9DP4 - chains A and D of the 4 polymer chains in the assembly; structure by X-ray diffraction, 2.25 A resolution.

== Chain A ==
Name: DNA repair nuclease/redox regulator APEX1
Organism: Homo sapiens
Notes: EC 3.1.11.2, 3.1.21.-
UniProtKB: P27695 (APEX1_HUMAN); residue numbers follow UniProt; this construct covers 43-318
Amino-acid sequence (276 residues; numbered 43 to 318; the number before each row is that of its first residue):
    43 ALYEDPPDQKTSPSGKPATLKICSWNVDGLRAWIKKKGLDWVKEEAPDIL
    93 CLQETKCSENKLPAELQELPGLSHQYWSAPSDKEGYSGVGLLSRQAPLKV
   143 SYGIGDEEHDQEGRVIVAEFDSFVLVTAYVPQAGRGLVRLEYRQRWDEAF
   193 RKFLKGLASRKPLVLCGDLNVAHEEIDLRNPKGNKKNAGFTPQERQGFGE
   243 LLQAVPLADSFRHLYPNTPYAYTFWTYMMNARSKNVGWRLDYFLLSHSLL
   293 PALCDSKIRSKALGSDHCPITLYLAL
Sequence notes: engineered mutation Ala138 (Cys in P27695), Gln174 (Asn in P27695)
What the authors report for this chain:
  - mutagenesis - N174Q (290-fold): decreased catalytic activity with the 11-nt DNA strand (chain D)
  - mutagenesis - N174Q (4-fold): decreased binding to the 11-nt DNA strand (chain D)
  - conformationally variable residues (side-chain flip): Asn212, Asp308

== Chain D ==
Molecule: 11-nt DNA strand
Sequence (11 nucleotides; row label = number of the first residue in the row):
     1 XCGACGGATCC
Modified residues: 3DR (1',2'-dideoxyribofuranose-5'-phosphate) at position 1
Metal / ion sites: Mg2+ near 3DR_1 (its only coordinating residue here)

== Interface between chain A and chain D ==
Residue-residue contacts - 21 pairs, chain A then chain D:
  Tyr171(A) - 3DR_1(D)  hydrogen bond to the phosphate
  Gln174(A) - 3DR_1(D)  hydrogen bond to the phosphate
  Arg177(A) - DC2(D)  base contact
  Asp210(A) - 3DR_1(D)  phosphate contact
  Asn212(A) - 3DR_1(D)  hydrogen bond to the phosphate
  Asn222(A) - DG3(D)  hydrogen bond to the phosphate
  Asn226(A) - DC2(D)  sugar contact
  Asn226(A) - DG3(D)  hydrogen bond to the phosphate
  Asn229(A) - DC2(D)  base contact
  Asn229(A) - DG3(D)  base contact
  Ala230(A) - 3DR_1(D)  sugar contact
  Gly231(A) - 3DR_1(D)  sugar contact
  Phe266(A) - 3DR_1(D)  sugar contact
  Phe266(A) - DC2(D)  sugar contact
  Thr268(A) - DG3(D)  sugar contact
  Lys276(A) - DA4(D)  salt bridge to the phosphate
  Val278(A) - DG3(D)  phosphate contact
  Trp280(A) - DC2(D)  phosphate contact
  Trp280(A) - DG3(D)  hydrogen bond to the phosphate
  Leu282(A) - 3DR_1(D)  phosphate contact
  His309(A) - 3DR_1(D)  salt bridge to the phosphate
Also at the interface, not in a pair above, chain A (20 interface residues in all): Asn68, Met270, Met271

== Summary ==
Chain A and chain D form an interface of 20 and 4 residues respectively; the contacts include 6 hydrogen bonds
and 2 salt bridges. Polar contacts include Tyr171(A)-3DR_1(D), Gln174(A)-3DR_1(D) and Asn212(A)-3DR_1(D). From
the paper: N174Q of chain A reduces catalytic activity with the 11-nt DNA strand (chain D); conformational
variability at Asn212(A) and Asp308(A).
Here chain A is DNA repair nuclease/redox regulator APEX1 (Homo sapiens) and chain D is an 11-nt DNA strand.
Entry 9DP4 (APE1 N174Q Product Complex with Abasic DNA) was determined by X-ray diffraction, deposited
together with 9DP1, 9DP2 and 9DP3.
